6DKB - chain A; structure by X-ray diffraction, 2.68 A resolution.

[Chain A]
Molecule: High affinity nerve growth factor receptor
Source organism: Homo sapiens
Notes: EC 2.7.10.1
UniProt: P04629 (NTRK1_HUMAN), isoform P04629-4; residues 479-796 here correspond to UniProt positions 381-698 (UniProt number = residue number - 98)
Amino-acid sequence (320 residues; row label = number of the first residue in the row):
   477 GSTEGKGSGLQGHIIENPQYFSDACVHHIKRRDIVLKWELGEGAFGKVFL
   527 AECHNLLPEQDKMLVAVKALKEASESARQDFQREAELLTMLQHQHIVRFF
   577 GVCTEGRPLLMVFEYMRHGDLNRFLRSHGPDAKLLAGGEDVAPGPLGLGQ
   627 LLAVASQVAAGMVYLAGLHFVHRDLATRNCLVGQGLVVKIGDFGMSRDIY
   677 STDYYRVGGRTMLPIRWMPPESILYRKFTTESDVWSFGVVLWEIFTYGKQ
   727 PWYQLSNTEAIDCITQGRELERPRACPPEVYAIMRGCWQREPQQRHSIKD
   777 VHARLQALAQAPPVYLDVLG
Unresolved in the structure: 477-500, 607-619, 671-676, 683-687
Differences from the reference sequence: expression tag (477-478)
Ligand contacts: FKY (2-{[(3R,4S)-3-fluoro-1-{[4-(trifluoromethoxy)phenyl]acetyl}piperidin-4-yl]oxy}-5-(1-methyl-1H-imidazol-4-yl)pyridine-3-carboxamide): Leu-516, Val-524, Ala-542, Leu-564, Leu-567, Ile-572, Val-573, Phe-589, Glu-590, Tyr-591, Met-592, Arg-593, Gly-595, Arg-599, Leu-641, Phe-646, His-648, Leu-657, Ile-666, Gly-667, Asp-668, Phe-669

[Overview]
Bound to chain A: compound FKY.
Chain A is High affinity nerve growth factor receptor (Homo sapiens); the structure, Crystal structure of
Trk-A in complex with the Pan-Trk Kinase Inhibitor, compound 10b, was determined by X-ray diffraction (same
publication as 6DKG, 6DKI and 6DKW).
